PDB entry 7Q4O | electron microscopy, 2.10 A resolution | chains A and E of the 10 polymer chains in the assembly

[Chain A]
Protein: Splicing factor 3B subunit 1
From: Homo sapiens
Reference sequence: O75533 (SF3B1_HUMAN); numbering as in UniProt (aligned over 1-1304)
Chain sequence (1304 residues; numbered 1 to 1304; the number before each row is that of its first residue):
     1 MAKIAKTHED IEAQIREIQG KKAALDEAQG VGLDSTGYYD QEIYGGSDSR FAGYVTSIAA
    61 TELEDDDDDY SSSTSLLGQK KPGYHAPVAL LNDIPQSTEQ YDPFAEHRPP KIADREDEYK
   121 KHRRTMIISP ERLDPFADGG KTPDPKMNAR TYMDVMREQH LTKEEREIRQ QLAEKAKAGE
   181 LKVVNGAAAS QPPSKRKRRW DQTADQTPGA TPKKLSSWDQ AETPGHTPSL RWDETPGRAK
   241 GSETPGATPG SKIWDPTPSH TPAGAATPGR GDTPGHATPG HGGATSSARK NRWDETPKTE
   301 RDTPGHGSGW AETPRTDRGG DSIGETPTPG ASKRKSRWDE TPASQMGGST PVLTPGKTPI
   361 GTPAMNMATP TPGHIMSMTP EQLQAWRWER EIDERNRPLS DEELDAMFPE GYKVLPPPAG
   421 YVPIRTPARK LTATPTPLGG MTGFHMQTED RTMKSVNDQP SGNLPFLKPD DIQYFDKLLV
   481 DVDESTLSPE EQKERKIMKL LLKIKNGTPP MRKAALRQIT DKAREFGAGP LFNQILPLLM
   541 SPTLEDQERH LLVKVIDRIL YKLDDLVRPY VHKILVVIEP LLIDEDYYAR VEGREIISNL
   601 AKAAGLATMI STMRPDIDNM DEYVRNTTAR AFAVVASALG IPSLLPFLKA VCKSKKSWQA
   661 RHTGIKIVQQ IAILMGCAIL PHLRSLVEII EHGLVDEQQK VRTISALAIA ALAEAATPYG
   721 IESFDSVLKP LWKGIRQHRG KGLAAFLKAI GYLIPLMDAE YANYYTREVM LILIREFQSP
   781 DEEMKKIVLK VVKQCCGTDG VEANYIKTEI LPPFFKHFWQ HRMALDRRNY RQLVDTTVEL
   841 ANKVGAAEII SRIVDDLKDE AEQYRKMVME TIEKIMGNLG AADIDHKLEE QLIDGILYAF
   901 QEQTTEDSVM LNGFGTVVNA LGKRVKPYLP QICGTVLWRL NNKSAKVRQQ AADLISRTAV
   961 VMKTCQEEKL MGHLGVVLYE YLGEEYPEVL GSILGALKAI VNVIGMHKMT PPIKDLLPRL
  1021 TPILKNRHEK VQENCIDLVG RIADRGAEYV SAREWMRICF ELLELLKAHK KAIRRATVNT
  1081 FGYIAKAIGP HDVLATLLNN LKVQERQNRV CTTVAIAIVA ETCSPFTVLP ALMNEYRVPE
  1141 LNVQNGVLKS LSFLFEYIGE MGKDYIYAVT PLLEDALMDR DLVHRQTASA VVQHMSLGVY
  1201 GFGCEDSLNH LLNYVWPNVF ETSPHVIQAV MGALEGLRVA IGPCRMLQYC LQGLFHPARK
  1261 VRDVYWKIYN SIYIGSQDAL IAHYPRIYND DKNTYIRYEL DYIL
Disordered / not traced: 1-393, 416-490
Curated features (UniProtKB/Swiss-Prot):
  - region: Gly529 to Arg568 (Interaction with SF3B14), Gln547 to His550 (Interaction with PHF5A), Glu1156, Tyr1157 (Interaction with PHF5A)
  - site: Pro469 (Interaction with RNA), Tyr587 (Interaction with RNA), Glu592 (Interaction with PHF5A), Lys602 (Interaction with SF3B3), Cys677 (Interaction with SF3B3), Cys1035 (Interaction with RNA), Tyr1049 (Interaction with RNA), Leu1141 (Interaction with RNA), Glu1205 (Interaction with SF3B3)
  - modified residue: Thr125 (Phosphothreonine), Ser129 (Phosphoserine), Lys141 (N6-acetyllysine), Thr142 (Phosphothreonine), Arg157 (Citrulline), Ser194 (Phosphoserine), Thr203 (Phosphothreonine), Thr207 (Phosphothreonine), Thr211 (Phosphothreonine), Lys214 (N6-acetyllysine), Thr223 (Phosphothreonine), Thr227 (Phosphothreonine), Ser229 (Phosphoserine), Thr235 (Phosphothreonine), Thr244 (Phosphothreonine), Thr248 (Phosphothreonine), Thr257 (Phosphothreonine), Thr261 (Phosphothreonine), Thr267 (Phosphothreonine), Thr273 (Phosphothreonine) and 22 more in UniProt
  - cross-link (Glycyl lysine isopeptide (Lys-Gly)): Lys214 (interchain with G-Cter in SUMO2), Lys413 (interchain with G-Cter in SUMO1), Lys430 (interchain with G-Cter in SUMO2)
  - mutagenesis: Trp200 (W200A: Abolishes interaction with RBM39; when associated with A-218; A-232; A-254; A-293; A-310 and A-338), Trp218 (W218A: Abolishes interaction with RBM39; when associated with A-200; A-232; A-254; A-293; A-310 and A-338), Thr223 (T223A: No effect on interaction with PPP1R8), Thr227 (T227A: No effect on interaction with PPP1R8), Trp232 (W232A: Abolishes interaction with RBM39; when associated with A-200; A-218; A-254; A-293; A-310 and A-338), Thr235 (T235A: No effect on interaction with PPP1R8), Thr244 (T244A: Slight inhibition of interaction with PPP1R8), Thr248 (T248A: Slight inhibition of interaction with PPP1R8), Trp254 (W254A: Abolishes interaction with RBM39; when associated with A-200; A-218; A-232; A-293; A-310 and A-338), Thr257 (T257A: No effect on interaction with PPP1R8), Thr261 (T261A: Slight inhibition of interaction with PPP1R8), Thr267 (T267A: No effect on interaction with PPP1R8), 9 further mutagenesis entries in UniProt
Reported in the primary citation:
  - binding site for BPS oligo: Lys1071, Arg1106, Arg1109, Lys1149
  - conformationally variable residues (helix shift): Pro509 to Ala523

[Chain E]
Protein: Splicing factor 3B subunit 5
From: Homo sapiens
Reference sequence: Q9BWJ5 (SF3B5_HUMAN); residues 1-86 here = UniProt positions 1-86
Chain sequence (86 residues; numbered 1 to 86; the number before each row is that of its first residue):
     1 MTDRYTIHSQ LEHLQSKYIG TGHADTTKWE WLVNQHRDSY CSYMGHFDLL NYFAIAENES
    61 KARVRFNLME KMLQPCGPPA DKPEEN
Disordered / not traced: 1-15, 81-86
Curated features (UniProtKB/Swiss-Prot):
  - site (Interaction with RNA): Tyr5, Gly20
  - modified residue: Thr2 (N-acetylthreonine), Ser9 (Phosphoserine), Lys17 (N6-acetyllysine)

[Chain A / chain E interface]
Pairs across the interface (60):
  Leu1251(A) with Trp31(E), hydrophobic
  Leu1254(A) with Trp31(E), hydrophobic
  Phe1255(A) with Thr26(E); Thr27(E); Lys28(E); Trp31(E), hydrophobic
  Arg1259(A) with Ala24(E); Asp25(E), salt bridge
  Arg1262(A) with Ala24(E), hydrogen bond (side chain-backbone)
  Asp1263(A) with Ala24(E)
  Trp1266(A) with Gly22(E); His23(E), hydrogen bond (side chain-backbone); Ala24(E); Thr26(E); Trp31(E)
  Tyr1269(A) with Trp31(E), hydrogen bond
  Asn1270(A) with Thr21(E); Gly22(E), hydrogen bond (side chain-backbone)
  Tyr1273(A) with Tyr18(E), hydrophobic; Ile19(E), hydrogen bond (side chain-backbone); Gly20(E); Thr21(E); Asp38(E), hydrogen bond
  Ile1274(A) with Tyr18(E), hydrophobic; Thr21(E)
  Gln1277(A) with Asp38(E)
  Asp1278(A) with Ser42(E), hydrogen bond; His46(E), salt bridge
  Ile1281(A) with Asp38(E); Ser39(E); Ser42(E)
  Tyr1284(A) with Gln35(E)
  Ile1287(A) with Lys28(E); Leu32(E), hydrophobic
  Asn1293(A) with Trp29(E); Cys76(E), hydrogen bond (side chain-backbone); Gly77(E), hydrogen bond (side chain-backbone); Pro78(E), hydrogen bond (side chain-backbone)
  Thr1294(A) with Cys76(E), hydrogen bond (backbone-backbone)
  Tyr1295(A) with Lys28(E); Trp29(E); Leu32(E), hydrophobic; His36(E), hydrogen bond (backbone-side chain); Cys76(E), hydrophobic
  Ile1296(A) with His36(E)
  Arg1297(A) with His36(E); Ser39(E), hydrogen bond
  Glu1299(A) with Tyr40(E); Tyr43(E); Phe53(E); Lys71(E), salt bridge
  Leu1300(A) with Tyr43(E); Phe53(E), hydrophobic
  Tyr1302(A) with Tyr52(E), hydrogen bond (backbone-side chain); Phe53(E), hydrophobic; Ala56(E), hydrophobic
  Ile1303(A) with Tyr52(E)
  Leu1304(A) with Tyr52(E), hydrogen bond (backbone-side chain); Ile55(E), hydrophobic; Ala56(E), hydrophobic
Other interface residues (no listed pair), chain A (29 interface residues in all): Pro1285, Tyr1288, Lys1292
Other interface residues (no listed pair), chain E (32 interface residues in all): Leu49, Pro75

[Summary]
29 residues of chain A face 32 of chain E across their interface, with 15 hydrogen bonds and 3 salt bridges.
Polar contacts include Arg1259(A)-Asp25(E), Asp1278(A)-His46(E) and Glu1299(A)-Lys71(E). UniProt lists 21
mutagenesis sites on chain A. From the paper: a binding site for BPS oligo at Lys1071(A), Arg1106(A) and
Arg1109(A) among others; conformational variability at Pro509(A).
Chain A is Splicing factor 3B subunit 1 and chain E is Splicing factor 3B subunit 5, both from Homo sapiens;
the structure, Substrate-bound A-like U2 snRNP, was determined by electron microscopy (same publication as
7Q3L and 7Q4P).
